Entry 2HZA (X-ray diffraction, 2.10 A resolution); this record covers chains A and B.

[Chain A (and B)]
Name: Nickel-responsive regulator
Source organism: Escherichia coli
Notes: chain B of this document is another copy of the same molecule, construct and numbering; everything in this record applies to it too
Reference sequence: P0A6Z6 (NIKR_ECOLI); numbering as in UniProt (aligned over 1-133)
Chain sequence (133 residues; each row starts with the number of its first residue):
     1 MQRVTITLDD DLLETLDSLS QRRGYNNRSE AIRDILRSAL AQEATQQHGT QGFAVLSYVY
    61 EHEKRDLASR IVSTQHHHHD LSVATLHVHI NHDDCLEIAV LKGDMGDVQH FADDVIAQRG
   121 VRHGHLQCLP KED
Not modelled in the structure: 132-133 (chain B: 44-48, 132-133)
Construct notes: modified residue (1, 105)
Modified positions: Mse1 (selenomethionine; parent Met); Mse105 (selenomethionine; parent Met)
Swiss-Prot annotation at these positions:
  - binding site (Ni(2+)): His76, His87, His89, Cys95
  - mutagenesis: Arg3 (R3A: Loss of DNA-binding)
Metal / ion sites: Ni2+ site 1: His76 (shared with His87(B), His89(B), Cys95(B) of chain B); Ni2+ site 2: His87, His89, Cys95 (shared with His76(B) of chain B)
Small-molecule neighbours: cymal-3 (3CM; 3-cyclohexylpropyl 4-O-alpha-D-glucopyranosyl-beta-D-glucopyranoside): Leu19, Ser20, Arg23, Tyr25, Ala31, Asp34, Ile35, Ser38
What the authors report for this chain:
  - Ni2+ coordination: His76, His87, His89, Cys95
  - conformationally variable residues (domain motion): Ala41 to Gly52
  - conformationally variable residues (order/disorder transition): His62 to Asp80 (citing earlier work)
  - mutagenesis - D34A: unchanged binding to Ni2+
  - mutagenesis - D34A: unchanged stability
  - mutagenesis - E30A: decreased binding to DNA

[How chain A and chain B interact]
Pairs across the interface - 82 pairs, chain A then chain B:
  Mse1(A) - Thr7(B)
  Mse1(A) - Leu8(B)
  Mse1(A) - Asp9(B)
  Mse1(A) - Asp10(B)  hydrogen bond (backbone-side chain)
  Gln2(A) - Ile6(B)
  Gln2(A) - Thr7(B)
  Gln2(A) - Leu8(B)  hydrogen bond (backbone-backbone)
  Gln2(A) - Asp10(B)
  Gln2(A) - Leu13(B)
  Gln2(A) - Arg28(B)  hydrogen bond
  Arg3(A) - Thr5(B)
  Arg3(A) - Ile6(B)
  Arg3(A) - Thr7(B)  hydrogen bond
  Val4(A) - Val4(B)
  Val4(A) - Thr5(B)
  Val4(A) - Ile6(B)  hydrogen bond (backbone-backbone)
  Val4(A) - Leu8(B)  hydrophobic
  Thr5(A) - Val4(B)
  Thr5(A) - Thr5(B)  hydrogen bond
  Thr5(A) - Ser29(B)
  Ile6(A) - Gln2(B)
  Ile6(A) - Arg3(B)
  Ile6(A) - Val4(B)  hydrogen bond (backbone-backbone)
  Ile6(A) - Ile6(B)  hydrophobic
  Ile6(A) - Ser29(B)
  Ile6(A) - Ile32(B)  hydrophobic
  Thr7(A) - Mse1(B)
  Thr7(A) - Gln2(B)
  Thr7(A) - Ser29(B)  hydrogen bond (backbone-side chain)
  Thr7(A) - Arg33(B)  hydrogen bond (backbone-side chain)
  Leu8(A) - Mse1(B)
  Leu8(A) - Gln2(B)  hydrogen bond (backbone-backbone)
  Leu8(A) - Arg33(B)
  Leu8(A) - Leu36(B)  hydrophobic
  Asp9(A) - Mse1(B)
  Asp9(A) - Arg37(B)  salt bridge
  Asp10(A) - Mse1(B)
  Leu12(A) - Arg37(B)
  Leu12(A) - Leu40(B)  hydrophobic
  Leu13(A) - Gln2(B)
  Leu13(A) - Val4(B)  hydrophobic
  Thr15(A) - Leu40(B)
  Leu16(A) - Leu40(B)
  Leu19(A) - Leu40(B)  hydrophobic
  Arg23(A) - Glu43(B)  salt bridge
  Ser29(A) - Ile6(B)
  Ile32(A) - Ile6(B)  hydrophobic
  Ile32(A) - Leu36(B)  hydrophobic
  Arg33(A) - Ile6(B)
  Arg33(A) - Thr7(B)  hydrogen bond (side chain-backbone)
  Ile35(A) - Ile35(B)  hydrophobic
  Ile35(A) - Leu36(B)  hydrophobic
  Ile35(A) - Ala39(B)  hydrophobic
  Leu36(A) - Leu8(B)  hydrophobic
  Leu36(A) - Ile32(B)  hydrophobic
  Leu36(A) - Ile35(B)  hydrophobic
  Arg37(A) - Leu12(B)
  Ala39(A) - Ile35(B)  hydrophobic
  Leu40(A) - Leu12(B)
  Phe53(A) - Ile90(B)  hydrophobic
  Val55(A) - Ile98(B)  hydrophobic
  Ser57(A) - Gln127(B)  hydrogen bond
  Val59(A) - Leu129(B)  hydrophobic
  Leu86(A) - Leu86(B)  hydrophobic
  Leu86(A) - Val100(B)  hydrophobic
  Ile90(A) - Phe53(B)  hydrophobic
  Leu96(A) - Val100(B)  hydrophobic
  Ile98(A) - Val55(B)  hydrophobic
  Ile98(A) - Ile98(B)  hydrophobic
  Ile98(A) - Val100(B)  hydrophobic
  Val100(A) - Leu86(B)  hydrophobic
  Val100(A) - Leu96(B)  hydrophobic
  Val100(A) - Ile98(B)  hydrophobic
  His123(A) - Gln127(B)  hydrogen bond (backbone-side chain)
  His123(A) - Leu129(B)
  His125(A) - His125(B)
  His125(A) - Gln127(B)
  Gln127(A) - Ser57(B)  hydrogen bond
  Gln127(A) - His123(B)  hydrogen bond (side chain-backbone)
  Gln127(A) - His125(B)
  Leu129(A) - Leu96(B)  hydrophobic
  Leu129(A) - His123(B)
Other interface residues (no listed pair), chain A (41 interface residues in all): Arg28, Val83, Ala84, Val88
Other interface residues (no listed pair), chain B (40 interface residues in all): Thr15, Leu16, Leu19, Val59, Val83, Val88

[Overview]
The interface between chain A and chain B involves 41 residues on one side and 40 on the other, with 15
hydrogen bonds and 2 salt bridges. Polar contacts include Asp9(A)-Arg37(B), Arg23(A)-Glu43(B) and
Mse1(A)-Asp10(B). From the paper: E30A of chain A reduces binding to DNA; Ni2+ coordination by His76(A),
His87(A) and His89(A) among others.
Both chains are Nickel-responsive regulator (Escherichia coli). Entry 2HZA (Nickel-bound full-length
Escherichia coli NikR) was determined by X-ray diffraction (same publication as 2HZV).
